Entry 7V2M (electron microscopy, 3.40 A resolution); this record covers chains A and U of the 23 polymer chains in the assembly.

Chain A:
Molecule: 16s ribosomal RNA
From: Thermus thermophilus HB8
Sequence (1522 nucleotides; numbered 1 to 1522; the number before each row is that of its first residue):
     1 UUUGUUGGAGAGUUUGAUCCUGGCUCAGGGUGAACGCUGGCGGCGUGCCU
    51 AAGACAUGCAAGUCGUGCGGGCCGCGGGGUUUUACUCCGUGGUCAGCGGC
   101 GGACGGGUGAGUAACGCGUGGGUGACCUACCCGGAAGAGGGGGACAACCC
   151 GGGGAAACUCGGGCUAAUCCCCCAUGUGGACCCGCCCCUUGGGGUGUGUC
   201 CAAAGGGCUUUGCCCGCUUCCGGAUGGGCCCGCGUCCCAUCAGCUAGUUG
   251 GUGGGGUAAUGGCCCACCAAGGCGACGACGGGUAGCCGGUCUGAGAGGAU
   301 GGCCGGCCACAGGGGCACUGAGACACGGGCCCCACUCCUACGGGAGGCAG
   351 CAGUUAGGAAUCUUCCGCAAUGGGCGCAAGCCUGACGGAGCGACGCCGCU
   401 UGGAGGAAGAAGCCCUUCGGGGUGUAAACUCCUGAACCCGGGACGAAACC
   451 CCCGACGAGGGGACUGACGGUACCGGGGUAAUAGCGCCGGCCAACUCCGU
   501 GCCAGCAGCCGCGGUAAUACGGAGGGCGCGAGCGUUACCCGGAUUCACUG
   551 GGCGUAAAGGGCGUGUAGGCGGCCUGGGGCGUCCCAUGUGAAAGACCACG
   601 GCUCAACCGUGGGGGAGCGUGGGAUACGCUCAGGCUAGACGGUGGGAGAG
   651 GGUGGUGGAAUUCCCGGAGUAGCGGUGAAAUGCGCAGAUACCGGGAGGAA
   701 CGCCGAUGGCGAAGGCAGCCACCUGGUCCACCCGUGACGCUGAGGCGCGA
   751 AAGCGUGGGGAGCAAACCGGAUUAGAUACCCGGGUAGUCCACGCCCUAAA
   801 CGAUGCGCGCUAGGUCUCUGGGUCUCCUGGGGGCCGAAGCUAACGCGUUA
   851 AGCGCGCCGCCUGGGGAGUACGGCCGCAAGGCUGAAACUCAAAGGAAUUG
   901 ACGGGGGCCCGCACAAGCGGUGGAGCAUGUGGUUUAAUUCGAAGCAACGC
   951 GAAGAACCUUACCAGGCCUUGACAUGCUAGGGAACCCGGGUGAAAGCCUG
  1001 GGGUGCCCCGCGAGGGGAGCCCUAGCACAGGUGCUGCAUGGCCGUCGUCA
  1051 GCUCGUGCCGUGAGGUGUUGGGUUAAGUCCCGCAACGAGCGCAACCCCCG
  1101 CCGUUAGUUGCCAGCGGUUCGGCCGGGCACUCUAACGGGACUGCCCGCGA
  1151 AAGCGGGAGGAAGGAGGGGACGACGUCUGGUCAGCAUGGCCCUUACGGCC
  1201 UGGGCGACACACGUGCUACAAUGCCCACUACAAAGCGAUGCCACCCGGCA
  1251 ACGGGGAGCUAAUCGCAAAAAGGUGGGCCCAGUUCGGAUUGGGGUCUGCA
  1301 ACCCGACCCCAUGAAGCCGGAAUCGCUAGUAAUCGCGGAUCAGCCAUGCC
  1351 GCGGUGAAUACGUUCCCGGGCCUUGUACACACCGCCCGUCACGCCAUGGG
  1401 AGCGGGCUCUACCCGAAGUCGCCGGGAGCCUACGGGCAGGCGCCGAGGGU
  1451 AGGGCCCGUGACUGGGGCGAAGUCGUAACAAGGUAGCUGUACCGGAAGGU
  1501 GCGGCUGGAUCACCUCCUUUCU
Unresolved in the structure: 1-4, 774-779, 1381-1386, 1477-1483, 1510-1522
Reported in the primary citation:
  - contacts within the chain: C1493-G1498
  - mutagenesis - A901G: decreased catalytic activity

Chain U:
Protein: Ribosomal RNA small subunit methyltransferase A
From: Bacillus subtilis (strain 168)
Notes: EC 2.1.1.182
UniProt: P37468 (RSMA_BACSU); numbering as in UniProt (aligned over 1-292)
Chain sequence (298 residues; row label = number of the first residue in the row; numbers below 1 keep their minus sign (His-5 is residue -5)):
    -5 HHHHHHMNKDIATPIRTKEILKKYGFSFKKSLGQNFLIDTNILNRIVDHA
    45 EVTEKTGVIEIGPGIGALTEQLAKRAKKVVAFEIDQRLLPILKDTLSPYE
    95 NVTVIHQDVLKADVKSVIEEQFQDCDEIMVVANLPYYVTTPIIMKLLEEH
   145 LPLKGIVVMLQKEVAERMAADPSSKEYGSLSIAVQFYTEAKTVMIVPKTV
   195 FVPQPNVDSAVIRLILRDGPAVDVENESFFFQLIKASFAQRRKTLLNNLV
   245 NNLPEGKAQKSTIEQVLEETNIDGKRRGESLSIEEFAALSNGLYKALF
Unresolved in the structure: -5 to 2, 291-292
Differences from the reference sequence: expression tag (-5 to 0)
Swiss-Prot annotation at these positions:
  - binding site (S-adenosyl-L-methionine): Asn29, Leu31, Gly56, Glu77, Asp102, Asn127

How chain A and chain U interact:
Residue-residue contacts (72; chain A residue first):
  G753(A) - Arg236(U)  phosphate contact
  C754(A) - Arg236(U)  sugar contact
  C754(A) - Lys237(U)  salt bridge to the phosphate
  C754(A) - Arg271(U)  hydrogen bond to the sugar
  G755(A) - Lys237(U)  phosphate contact
  G755(A) - Thr238(U)  hydrogen bond to the phosphate
  G755(A) - Asn241(U)  hydrogen bond to the phosphate
  U756(A) - Asn241(U)  hydrogen bond to the phosphate
  A765(A) - Ala233(U)  hydrogen bond to the base
  A765(A) - Gln234(U)  base contact
  C767(A) - Lys229(U)  phosphate contact
  A786(A) - Gln234(U)  sugar contact
  A786(A) - Lys237(U)  hydrogen bond to the phosphate
  G787(A) - Lys237(U)  salt bridge to the phosphate
  C877(A) - Arg271(U)  hydrogen bond to the base
  A878(A) - Arg236(U)  sugar contact
  A878(A) - Arg271(U)  hydrogen bond to the sugar
  A879(A) - Arg236(U)  hydrogen bond to the sugar
  A879(A) - Glu273(U)  sugar contact
  G880(A) - Lys169(U)  phosphate contact
  G1388(A) - Thr193(U)  sugar contact
  U1389(A) - Asp33(U)  hydrogen bond to the sugar
  U1389(A) - Asn35(U)  hydrogen bond to the base
  U1389(A) - Ile36(U)  phosphate contact
  U1389(A) - Pro191(U)  sugar contact
  C1390(A) - Ile36(U)  phosphate contact
  C1390(A) - Arg39(U)  sugar contact
  C1390(A) - Met188(U)  phosphate contact
  A1391(A) - Arg39(U)  phosphate contact
  G1472(A) - Asn35(U)  hydrogen bond to the base
  G1472(A) - Arg39(U)  base contact
  U1473(A) - Thr34(U)  sugar contact
  U1473(A) - Asn35(U)  hydrogen bond to the base
  U1473(A) - Asn38(U)  sugar contact
  C1474(A) - Asp4(U)  phosphate contact
  C1474(A) - Pro8(U)  sugar contact
  C1474(A) - Ile32(U)  sugar contact
  C1474(A) - Asp33(U)  base contact
  C1474(A) - Thr34(U)  sugar contact
  C1474(A) - Asn35(U)  base contact
  G1475(A) - Ile9(U)  sugar contact
  U1476(A) - Pro8(U)  phosphate contact
  U1476(A) - Ile9(U)  phosphate contact
  U1476(A) - Ile32(U)  phosphate contact
  A1491(A) - Arg236(U)  phosphate contact
  C1492(A) - Lys169(U)  salt bridge to the phosphate
  C1492(A) - Arg235(U)  salt bridge to the phosphate
  C1492(A) - Arg236(U)  salt bridge to the phosphate
  C1492(A) - Glu273(U)  phosphate contact
  C1493(A) - Arg161(U)  salt bridge to the phosphate
  C1493(A) - Arg235(U)  phosphate contact
  G1494(A) - Met138(U)  hydrogen bond to the base
  G1494(A) - Arg161(U)  phosphate contact
  G1494(A) - Ser173(U)  hydrogen bond to the base
  G1494(A) - Leu174(U)  phosphate contact
  G1495(A) - Tyr131(U)  hydrogen bond to the sugar
  G1495(A) - Val132(U)  sugar contact
  A1496(A) - Tyr131(U)  sugar contact
  A1496(A) - Gln155(U)  hydrogen bond to the sugar
  A1496(A) - Glu157(U)  base contact
  A1496(A) - Arg161(U)  base contact
  A1497(A) - Gln28(U)  hydrogen bond to the base
  A1497(A) - Asn29(U)  hydrogen bond to the base
  A1497(A) - Tyr130(U)  base contact
  A1497(A) - Tyr131(U)  phosphate contact
  A1497(A) - Phe195(U)  base contact
  A1497(A) - Pro197(U)  base contact
  A1497(A) - Pro199(U)  base contact
  G1498(A) - Glu157(U)  base contact
  G1498(A) - Pro199(U)  phosphate contact
  G1498(A) - Asn200(U)  hydrogen bond to the phosphate
  G1498(A) - Val201(U)  base contact
Other interface residues (no listed pair), chain A (32 interface residues in all): C768, U785, A1471
Other interface residues (no listed pair), chain U (46 interface residues in all): Thr7, Thr134, Pro135, Val158, Ala177, Ile228
Interface features reported in the paper:
  - interface residues, chain U: Arg236(U), Lys237(U), Arg271(U)

Summary:
32 residues of chain A and 46 residues of chain U are in contact; the contacts include 20 hydrogen bonds and 6
salt bridges. Polar pairs include A765(A)-Ala233(U), C877(A)-Arg271(U) and U1389(A)-Asn35(U). From UniProt: 6
S-adenosyl-L-methionine-binding residues on chain U. From the paper: A901G of chain A reduces catalytic
activity; interface residues Arg236(U), Lys237(U) and Arg271(U).
Here chain A is 16s ribosomal RNA (Thermus thermophilus HB8) and chain U is Ribosomal RNA small subunit
methyltransferase A (Bacillus subtilis (strain 168)). Entry 7V2M (T.thermophilus 30S ribosome with KsgA, class
K1k4) was determined by electron microscopy (same publication as 7V2L, 7V2N, 7V2O, 7V2P and 7V2Q).
